PDB entry 7U8G | electron microscopy, 3.20 A resolution | chains A and E of the 4 polymer chains in the assembly

== Chain A ==
Name: EGFP, Cytochrome b-245 heavy chain chimera
From: Homo sapiens
Notes: EC 1.-.-.-; fragment: N-terminal 2x streptag followed by EGFP and TEV + thrombin cleavage sites.
Reference sequence: chimeric construct of A0A6M5E0N3, P04839: residues -259 to -21 from A0A6M5E0N3 (A0A6M5E0N3_ADE02) positions 1-239 (UniProt number = residue number + 260); residues 2-570 from P04839 positions 2-570 (same numbers)
Chain sequence (864 residues; row label = number of the first residue in the row; numbers below 1 keep their minus sign (Met-293 is residue -293)):
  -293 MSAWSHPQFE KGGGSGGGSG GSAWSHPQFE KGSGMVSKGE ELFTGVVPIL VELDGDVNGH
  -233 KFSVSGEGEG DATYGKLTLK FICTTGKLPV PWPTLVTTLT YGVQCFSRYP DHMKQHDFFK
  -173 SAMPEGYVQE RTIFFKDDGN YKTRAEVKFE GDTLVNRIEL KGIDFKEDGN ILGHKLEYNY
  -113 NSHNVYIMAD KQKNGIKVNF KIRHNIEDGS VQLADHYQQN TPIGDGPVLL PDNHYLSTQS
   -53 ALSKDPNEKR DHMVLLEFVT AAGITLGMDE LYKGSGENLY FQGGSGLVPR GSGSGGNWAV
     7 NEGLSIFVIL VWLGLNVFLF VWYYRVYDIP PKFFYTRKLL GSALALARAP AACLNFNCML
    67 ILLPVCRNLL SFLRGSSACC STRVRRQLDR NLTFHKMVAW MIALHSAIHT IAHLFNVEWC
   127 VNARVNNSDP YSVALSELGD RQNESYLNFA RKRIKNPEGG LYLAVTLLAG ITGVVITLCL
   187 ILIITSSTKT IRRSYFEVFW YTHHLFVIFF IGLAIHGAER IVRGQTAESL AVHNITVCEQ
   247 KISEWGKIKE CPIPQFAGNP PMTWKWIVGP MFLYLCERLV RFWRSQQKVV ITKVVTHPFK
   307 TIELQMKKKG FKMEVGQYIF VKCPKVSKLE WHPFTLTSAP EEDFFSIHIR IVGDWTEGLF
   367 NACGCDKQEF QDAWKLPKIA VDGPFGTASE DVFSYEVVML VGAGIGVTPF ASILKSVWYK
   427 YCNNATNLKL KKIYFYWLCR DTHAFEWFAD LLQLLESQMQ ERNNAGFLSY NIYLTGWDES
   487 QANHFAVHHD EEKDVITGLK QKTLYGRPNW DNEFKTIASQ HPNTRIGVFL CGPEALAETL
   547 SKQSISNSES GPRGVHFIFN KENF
Disordered / not traced: -293 to 6, 75-95, 288-570
Sequence notes: initiating methionine (-293); expression tag (-292 to -260); conflict Gln-75 (His185 in A0A6M5E0N3); linker (-20 to 1)
Cystine bridges: Cys244-Cys257
Covalently attached groups: N-acetylglucosamine (NAG) linked to Asn132, Asn149, Asn240
Bound ions: heme Fe site 1: His101, His209; heme Fe site 2: His115, His222
Small-molecule neighbours:
  - heme (HEM), molecule 1: Arg54, Ala57, Leu60, Asn61, Cys64, Ser112, His115, Thr116, His119, Ala175, Gly179, Val180, Ile182, Thr183, Leu186, Phe215, Leu219, His222, Gly223, Glu225, Arg226, Ile227, Val228, Pro267, Met268, Thr269
  - heme (HEM), molecule 2: Ile67, Leu68, Val71, Arg73, Leu98, His101, Lys102, Ala105, Trp106, Ile108, Leu186, Ile189, Ile190, Ser193, Arg198, Phe202, Phe205, Trp206, His209, His210, Phe212, Phe216, Tyr280, Arg284, Arg287
Swiss-Prot annotation at these positions:
  - binding site (heme b): His101, His115, Trp206, His209, His222, Arg226, Ile227, Met268, Tyr280, Arg287
  - binding site (FAD): Arg199, Ser200, Trp337, His338, Pro339, Thr341, His354, Arg356, Trp361, Thr362
  - binding site (NADPH): Ile411, Arg446, Thr481, Arg513
  - glycosylation (N-linked (GlcNAc...) asparagine): Asn132, Asn149, Asn240
  - cross-link (Glycyl lysine isopeptide (Lys-Gly)): Lys161 (interchain with G-Cter in ubiquitin), Lys255 (interchain with G-Cter in ubiquitin), Lys294 (interchain with G-Cter in ubiquitin), Lys299 (interchain with G-Cter in ubiquitin), Lys306 (interchain with G-Cter in ubiquitin), Lys328 (interchain with G-Cter in ubiquitin), Lys334 (interchain with G-Cter in ubiquitin), Lys381 (interchain with G-Cter in ubiquitin), Lys506 (interchain with G-Cter in ubiquitin), Lys567 (interchain with G-Cter in ubiquitin)
Reported in the primary citation:
  - heme coordination: His101, His115, His209, His222
  - catalytic residues: Arg54, His119 (proposed by the authors, not directly observed)
  - disease-associated variants - R54S: abolished catalytic activity (citing earlier work)
  - mutagenesis - F215A, F215I, F215V: decreased catalytic activity
  - mutagenesis - F215Y: unchanged catalytic activity
  - contacts within the chain: Tyr41-His239, Tyr152-Arg229
  - post-translational modification sites: Asn132, Asn149, Asn240
  - binding site for heme: Arg226, Val228, Met268
  - binding site for the ligand POV: Trp106, Ala109, Ala113
  - disease-associated variants - Y41D, L45R, L141P, L144P, L153R, T191S, S193F, S193P, R198W, C244G, C244R, C244S, C244Y, C257R, C257S: decreased catalytic activity (citing earlier work)
  - disease-associated variants - Y41D, L45R, W125C, L141P, L144P, L153R, T191S, S193F, S193P, R198W, C244G, C244R, C244S, C244Y, C257R, C257S (proposed by the authors, not directly observed)

== Chain E ==
Name: 7G5 - light chain
From: Oryctolagus cuniculus
Chain sequence (217 residues; numbered 1 to 217; the number before each row is that of its first residue):
     1 ALVMTQTPSS VSAAVRGTVT IKCQASENIY SNLAWYQQKP GQPPKLLIYG ASKLASGVPS
    61 RFKGSGSGTD YTLTIRDLEA ADAATYYCQQ FYDSLNTDNA FGGGTKVEIK RTVAAPSVFI
   121 FPPSDEQLKS GTASVVCLLN NFYPREAKVQ WKVDNALQSG NSQESVTEQD SKDSTYSLSS
   181 TLTLSKADYE KHKVYACEVT HQGLSSPVTK SFNRGEC
Disordered / not traced: 111-217
Cystine bridges: Cys23-Cys88

== Chain A / chain E interface ==
Pairs across the interface - 8 pairs, chain A then chain E:
  Lys253(A) - Asn32(E)  hydrogen bond (backbone-side chain)
  Lys253(A) - Tyr92(E)
  Ile254(A) - Phe91(E)
  Ile254(A) - Tyr92(E)
  Lys255(A) - Glu27(E)  salt bridge
  Lys255(A) - Tyr92(E)  hydrogen bond (backbone-backbone)
  Lys255(A) - Asp93(E)
  Glu256(A) - Leu95(E)
Interface residues without a listed pair, chain A (5 interface residues in all): Gly252
Interface residues without a listed pair, chain E (7 interface residues in all): Tyr30

== In short ==
5 residues of chain A and 7 residues of chain E are in contact, with 2 hydrogen bonds and 1 salt bridge. Among
the polar pairs are Lys255(A)-Glu27(E), Lys253(A)-Asn32(E) and Lys255(A)-Tyr92(E). From the paper: catalytic
residues Arg54(A) and His119(A); F215A, F215I and F215V of chain A, among others, reduce catalytic activity;
20 substitutions were tested in all.
Here chain A is EGFP, Cytochrome b-245 heavy chain chimera (Homo sapiens) and chain E is 7G5 - light chain
(Oryctolagus cuniculus). Entry 7U8G (Cryo-EM structure of the core human NADPH oxidase NOX2) was determined by
electron microscopy.
